Entry 7S7H (X-ray diffraction, 2.40 A resolution); this record covers chains A and E of the 8 polymer chains in the assembly.

Chain A (and E):
Molecule: Methane monooxygenase component A alpha chain
Organism: Methylosinus trichosporium OB3b
Notes: EC 1.-.-.-; chain E of this document is another copy of the same molecule, construct and numbering; everything in this record applies to it too
Reference sequence: A0A2D2D5X0 (A0A2D2D5X0_METTR); numbering as in UniProt (aligned over 12-526)
Amino-acid sequence (515 residues; numbered 12 to 526; the number before each row is that of its first residue):
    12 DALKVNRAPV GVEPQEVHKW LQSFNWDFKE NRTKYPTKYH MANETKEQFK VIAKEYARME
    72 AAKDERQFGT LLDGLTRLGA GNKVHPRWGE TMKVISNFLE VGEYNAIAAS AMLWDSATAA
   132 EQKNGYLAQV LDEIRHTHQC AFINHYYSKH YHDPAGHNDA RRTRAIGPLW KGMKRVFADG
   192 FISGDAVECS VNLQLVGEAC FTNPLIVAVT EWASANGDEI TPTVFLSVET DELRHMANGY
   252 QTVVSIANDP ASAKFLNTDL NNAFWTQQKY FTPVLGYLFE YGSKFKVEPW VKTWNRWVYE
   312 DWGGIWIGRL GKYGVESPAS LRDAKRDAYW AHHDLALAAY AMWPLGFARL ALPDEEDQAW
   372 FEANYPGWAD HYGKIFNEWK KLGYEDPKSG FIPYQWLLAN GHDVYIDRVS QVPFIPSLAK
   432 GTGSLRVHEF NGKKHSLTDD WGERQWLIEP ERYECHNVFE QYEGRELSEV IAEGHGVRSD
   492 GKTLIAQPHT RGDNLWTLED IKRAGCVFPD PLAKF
Bound ions: Fe ion site 1: Glu114, Glu144, His147 (together with 1,2-ethanediol); Fe ion site 2: Glu144, Glu209, Glu243, His246
Reported in the primary citation:
  - binding site for 1,2-ethanediol: Phe188
  - conformationally variable residues (side-chain flip): Met247

Interface between chain A and chain E:
Contacting residue pairs - 19 pairs, chain A then chain E:
  Glu76(A) - Glu76(E)
  Arg77(A) - Gly80(E)
  Arg77(A) - Leu83(E)
  Arg77(A) - Asp84(E)
  Gly80(A) - Arg77(E)
  Gly80(A) - Thr81(E)  hydrogen bond (backbone-side chain)
  Thr81(A) - Gly80(E)  hydrogen bond (side chain-backbone)
  Thr81(A) - Asp84(E)  hydrogen bond
  Thr81(A) - Gly85(E)  hydrogen bond (side chain-backbone)
  Leu83(A) - Arg77(E)
  Asp84(A) - Arg77(E)
  Asp84(A) - Thr81(E)  hydrogen bond
  Asp84(A) - Thr234(E)
  Gly85(A) - Thr81(E)  hydrogen bond (backbone-side chain)
  Arg88(A) - Thr234(E)  hydrogen bond
  Leu89(A) - Glu230(E)
  Glu230(A) - Leu89(E)
  Thr234(A) - Asp84(E)
  Thr234(A) - Arg88(E)  hydrogen bond
Other interface residues (no listed pair), chain A (14 interface residues in all): Gln78, Leu86, Leu237
Other interface residues (no listed pair), chain E (14 interface residues in all): Gln78, Leu86, Leu237

In short:
The chain A/chain E interface involves 14 residues from each chain; the contacts include 8 hydrogen bonds.
Polar contacts include Gly80(A)-Thr81(E), Thr81(A)-Asp84(E) and Thr81(A)-Gly85(E). Glu114(A), Glu144(A) and
His147(A) coordinate Fe ion site 1. Glu144(A), Glu209(A), Glu243(A) and His246(A) coordinate Fe ion site 2.
The paper reports a binding site for 1,2-ethanediol at Phe188(A); conformational variability at Met247(A).
Both chains are Methane monooxygenase component A alpha chain (Methylosinus trichosporium OB3b). Entry 7S7H
(Complex structure of Methane monooxygenase hydroxylase and regulatory subunit DBL2) was determined by X-ray
diffraction together with 7S6Q, 7S6R, 7S6S and 7S6T from the same study.
